7EBR - chains C and E of the 6 polymer chains in the assembly; structure by electron microscopy, 3.60 A resolution.

Chain C:
Molecule: Capsid protein VP2
Source organism: Human enterovirus D68
UniProt: A0A097BW12 (A0A097BW12_HED68); residues 1-248 here correspond to UniProt positions 70-317 (UniProt number = residue number + 69)
Sequence (248 residues; numbered 1 to 248; the number before each row is that of its first residue):
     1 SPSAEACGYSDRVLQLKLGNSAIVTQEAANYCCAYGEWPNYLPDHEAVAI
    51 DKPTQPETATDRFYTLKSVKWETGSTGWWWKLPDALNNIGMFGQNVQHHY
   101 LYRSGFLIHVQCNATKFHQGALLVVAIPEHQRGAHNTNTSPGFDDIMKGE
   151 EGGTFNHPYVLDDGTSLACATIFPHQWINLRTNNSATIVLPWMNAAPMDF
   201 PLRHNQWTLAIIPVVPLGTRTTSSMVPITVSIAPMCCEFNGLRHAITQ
Unresolved in the structure: 1-12, 245-248
From the paper describing this entry:
  - conformationally variable residues (order/disorder transition): Pro43 to Thr54

Chain E:
Molecule: 2H12 Fab heavy chain
Source organism: Mus musculus
Notes: antibody fragment or engineered binder
Sequence (216 residues; row label = number of the first residue in the row):
     1 QVQLQQPGAELVMPGASVKMSCKASGYTFTDYWMHWVKQRPGQGLEWIGA
    51 IDTSDSYTTYNRKFKGKATLTVDESSSTAYMQLISLTSEDSAVYYCARGG
   101 GGNSPFAYWGQGTLVTVSAAKTTAPSVYPLAPVCGDTTGSSVTLGCLVKG
   151 YFPEPVTLTWNSGSLSSGVHTFPAVLQSDLYTLSSSVTVTSSTWPSQSIT
   201 CNVAHPASSTKVDKKI
Unresolved in the structure: 120-216
Disulfides: Cys22-Cys96

Interface between chain C and chain E:
Pairs across the interface (16):
  His135(C) with Trp33(E), hydrogen bond (backbone-side chain)
  Asn136(C) with Asp31(E), hydrogen bond (side chain-backbone); Tyr32(E); Trp33(E), hydrogen bond (backbone-side chain); Gly100(E); Gly101(E), hydrogen bond (backbone-backbone)
  Thr137(C) with Trp33(E); Gly100(E); Ser104(E), hydrogen bond
  Asn138(C) with Gly101(E); Asn103(E); Ser104(E), hydrogen bond
  Asp144(C) with Lys65(E), salt bridge
  Asp145(C) with Tyr57(E), hydrogen bond; Thr59(E), hydrogen bond
  Asn156(C) with Tyr57(E)
Interface residues without a listed pair, chain C (9 interface residues in all): Ala134, Thr139
Interface residues without a listed pair, chain E (12 interface residues in all): Asp52, Thr58

Overview:
9 residues of chain C and 12 residues of chain E are in contact; the contacts include 8 hydrogen bonds and 1
salt bridge. Polar pairs include Asp144(C)-Lys65(E), His135(C)-Trp33(E) and Asn136(C)-Asp31(E). From the
paper: conformational variability at Pro43(C).
Here chain C is Capsid protein VP2 (Human enterovirus D68) and chain E is 2H12 Fab heavy chain (Mus musculus).
Entry 7EBR (EV-D68 in complex with 2H12 Fab (state S2)) was determined by electron microscopy (same
publication as 7EBZ and 7ECY).
